1L5Z - chain A; structure by X-ray diffraction, 2.00 A resolution.

# Chain A
Molecule: C4-dicarboxylate transport transcriptional regulatory protein dctd
Organism: Sinorhizobium meliloti
Notes: fragment: receiver domain, residues 2-143
Reference sequence: P13632 (DCTD_RHIME); residue numbers follow UniProt; this construct covers 2-143
Sequence (155 residues; row label = number of the first residue in the row):
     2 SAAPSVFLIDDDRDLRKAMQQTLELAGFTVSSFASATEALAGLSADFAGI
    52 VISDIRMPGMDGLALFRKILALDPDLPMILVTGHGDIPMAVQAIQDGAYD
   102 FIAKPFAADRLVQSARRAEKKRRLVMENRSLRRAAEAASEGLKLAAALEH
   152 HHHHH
Not modelled in the structure: 148-156
Construct notes: engineered mutation Lys121 (Glu in P13632); expression tag (144-156)
Curated features (UniProtKB/Swiss-Prot):
  - modified residue: Asp55 (4-aspartylphosphate)

# Overview
Chain A is C4-dicarboxylate transport transcriptional regulatory protein dctd (Sinorhizobium meliloti); the
structure, Crystal structure of the E121K substitution of the receiver domain of sinorhizobium meliloti dctd,
was determined by X-ray diffraction together with 1L5Y from the same study.
